PDB entry 9G2G | X-ray diffraction, 1.80 A resolution | chains A and B of the 4 polymer chains in the assembly

# Chain A (and B)
Name: Endoribonuclease MazF
From: Staphylococcus aureus
Notes: EC 3.1.-.-; chain B of this document is another copy of the same molecule, construct and numbering; everything in this record applies to it too
UniProt: Q7A4G9 (MAZF_STAAN); residue numbers follow UniProt; this construct covers 2-120
Chain sequence (133 residues; each row starts with the number of its first residue; numbers below 1 keep their minus sign (Met-12 is residue -12)):
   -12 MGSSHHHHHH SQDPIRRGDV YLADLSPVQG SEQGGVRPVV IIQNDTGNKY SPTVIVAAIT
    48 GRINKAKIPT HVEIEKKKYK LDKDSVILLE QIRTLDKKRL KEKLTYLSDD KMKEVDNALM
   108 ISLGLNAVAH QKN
Unresolved in the structure: -12 to -2, 115-120 (chain B: -12 to -5, 16-21, 115-120)
Construct notes: initiating methionine (-12); expression tag (-11 to 1)

# How chain A and chain B interact
Contacting residue pairs - 42 pairs, chain A then chain B:
  Arg4(A) - Leu110(B)  hydrogen bond (side chain-backbone)
  Arg4(A) - Gly111(B)
  Arg4(A) - Leu112(B)
  Ile29(A) - Leu110(B)
  Gln30(A) - Ser109(B)
  Asn31(A) - Ile108(B)  hydrogen bond (side chain-backbone)
  Asn31(A) - Ser109(B)  hydrogen bond (side chain-backbone)
  Asn31(A) - Gly111(B)
  Thr40(A) - Gln78(B)
  Ile42(A) - Glu77(B)
  Ile42(A) - Ile79(B)  hydrophobic
  Ile42(A) - Ser109(B)
  Ile42(A) - Leu110(B)  hydrophobic
  Glu77(A) - Ile42(B)
  Glu77(A) - Thr81(B)  hydrogen bond (backbone-side chain)
  Gln78(A) - Thr40(B)
  Gln78(A) - Thr81(B)
  Ile79(A) - Ile42(B)  hydrophobic
  Ile79(A) - Ile79(B)  hydrophobic
  Ile79(A) - Arg80(B)
  Ile79(A) - Thr81(B)  hydrogen bond (backbone-side chain)
  Arg80(A) - Ile79(B)
  Thr81(A) - Glu77(B)  hydrogen bond (side chain-backbone)
  Thr81(A) - Gln78(B)
  Thr81(A) - Ile79(B)  hydrogen bond (side chain-backbone)
  Asp103(A) - Leu112(B)
  Met107(A) - Met107(B)  hydrophobic
  Met107(A) - Leu112(B)  hydrophobic
  Ile108(A) - Asn31(B)
  Ser109(A) - Gln30(B)
  Ser109(A) - Asn31(B)  hydrogen bond (backbone-backbone)
  Ser109(A) - Ile42(B)
  Leu110(A) - Arg4(B)  hydrogen bond (backbone-side chain)
  Leu110(A) - Ile29(B)
  Leu110(A) - Ile42(B)  hydrophobic
  Leu110(A) - Leu110(B)  hydrophobic
  Gly111(A) - Arg4(B)
  Gly111(A) - Asn31(B)
  Leu112(A) - Arg4(B)
  Leu112(A) - Asp103(B)
  Leu112(A) - Met107(B)  hydrophobic
  Leu112(A) - Leu112(B)  hydrophobic
Other interface residues (no listed pair), chain A (20 interface residues in all): Leu76, Leu106
Other interface residues (no listed pair), chain B (20 interface residues in all): Leu76, Leu106

# Summary
The chain A/chain B interface involves 20 residues from each chain; the contacts include 9 hydrogen bonds.
Polar contacts include Arg4(A)-Leu110(B), Asn31(A)-Ile108(B) and Asn31(A)-Ser109(B).
Both chains are Endoribonuclease MazF (Staphylococcus aureus). Entry 9G2G (Staphylococcus aureus MazF in
complex with nanobody 5) was determined by X-ray diffraction.
